PDB entry 4LZG | X-ray diffraction, 1.60 A resolution | chains A and T of the 4 polymer chains in the assembly

# Chain A
Molecule: DNA-directed DNA/RNA polymerase mu
From: Homo sapiens
Notes: EC 2.7.7.7; fragment: Polymerase Mu Loop2 deletion variant
UniProtKB: Q9NP87 (DPOLM_HUMAN); residue numbers follow UniProt; this construct covers 132-397, 411-494
Chain sequence (356 residues; each row starts with the number of its first residue; note: 12 numbers in that range are skipped by the numbering (no residue carries them; nothing is unmodelled there)):
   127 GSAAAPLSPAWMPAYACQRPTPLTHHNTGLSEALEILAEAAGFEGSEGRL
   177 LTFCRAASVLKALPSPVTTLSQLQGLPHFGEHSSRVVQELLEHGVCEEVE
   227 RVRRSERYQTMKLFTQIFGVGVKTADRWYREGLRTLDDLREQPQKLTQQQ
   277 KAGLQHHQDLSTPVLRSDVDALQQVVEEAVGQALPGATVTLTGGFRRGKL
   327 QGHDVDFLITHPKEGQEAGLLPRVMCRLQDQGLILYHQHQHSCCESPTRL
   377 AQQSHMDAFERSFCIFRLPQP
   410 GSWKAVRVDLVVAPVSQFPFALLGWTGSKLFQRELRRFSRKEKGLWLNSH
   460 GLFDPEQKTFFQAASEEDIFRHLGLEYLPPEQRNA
Disordered / not traced: 127-137, 365-384
Construct notes: expression tag (127-131); insertion (410)
Bound ions: Na+ site 1 near Phe-205 (its only coordinating residue here); Na+ site 2: Thr-241, Ile-243, Val-246 (shared with 1 residue of chain P)
What the authors report for this chain:
  - binding site for template strand (chain T): Arg-442, Arg-449, Lys-450
  - binding site for upstream primer strand: Gly-247, Thr-250, Arg-416
  - contacts within the chain: Cys-390/Arg-416 (backbone contact)
  - binding site for downstream primer strand: Arg-175, His-204, Gly-206, His-208, Ser-209
  - mutagenesis - H363A, H363P, M382A: decreased catalytic activity (single-nucleotide gap-filling activity)
  - mutagenesis - H363P: decreased catalytic activity on single-stranded substrate
  - mutagenesis - H363A (93 +/- 4 %), H363P (84 +/- 5 %): unchanged catalytic activity on substrate with complementary ends
  - mutagenesis - H363A (57 +/- 4 %), H363P (25 +/- 3%): decreased catalytic activity on substrate lacking complementarity
  - mutagenesis - M382A, F385A: decreased catalytic activity on template-independent synthesis
  - mutagenesis - M382A: decreased catalytic activity on DSB substrate with complementary ends
  - mutagenesis - M382A: decreased catalytic activity on DSB substrates lacking complementarity
  - mutagenesis - F385A: unchanged catalytic activity on gap filling
  - mutagenesis - F385A: unchanged catalytic activity on DSB substrates with complementary ends
  - mutagenesis - F385A: abolished catalytic activity on noncomplementary ends

# Chain T
Molecule: template strand
Sequence (9 nucleotides; row label = number of the first residue in the row):
     1 CGGCATACG

# Chain A / chain T interface
Residue-residue contacts - 23 pairs, chain A then chain T:
  Gly-174(A) with DC4(T), base contact
  Leu-177(A) with DC4(T), phosphate contact; DA5(T), phosphate contact
  Gln-364(A) with DG9(T), phosphate contact
  Phe-385(A) with DG9(T), phosphate contact
  Glu-386(A) with DC8(T), sugar contact; DG9(T), hydrogen bond to the phosphate
  Arg-387(A) with DA7(T), hydrogen bond to the base; DC8(T), hydrogen bond to the sugar; DG9(T), hydrogen bond to the phosphate
  Lys-438(A) with DA5(T), base contact
  Arg-442(A) with DA5(T), salt bridge to the phosphate
  Arg-445(A) with DA5(T), hydrogen bond to the base; DT6(T), hydrogen bond to the sugar
  Arg-446(A) with DA5(T), sugar contact
  Arg-449(A) with DT6(T), salt bridge to the phosphate
  Lys-450(A) with DG3(T), hydrogen bond to the phosphate; DC4(T), salt bridge to the phosphate
  Leu-456(A) with DT6(T), sugar contact
  Asn-457(A) with DT6(T), phosphate contact; DA7(T), hydrogen bond to the phosphate
  His-459(A) with DA7(T), phosphate contact; DC8(T), phosphate contact
Other interface residues (no listed pair), chain A (17 interface residues in all): Arg-181, Phe-389

# In short
17 residues of chain A and 7 residues of chain T are in contact; the contacts include 8 hydrogen bonds and 3
salt bridges. Polar pairs include Arg-387(A)/DA7(T), Arg-445(A)/DA5(T) and Arg-387(A)/DC8(T). From the paper:
a binding site for downstream primer strand at Arg-175(A), His-204(A) and Gly-206(A) among others; H363A,
H363P and M382A of chain A reduce catalytic activity (single-nucleotide gap-filling activity).
Chain A is DNA-directed DNA/RNA polymerase mu (Homo sapiens) and chain T is template strand; the structure,
Binary complex of human DNA Polymerase Mu with DNA, was determined by X-ray diffraction (same publication as
4LZD, 4M04 and 4M0A).
